PDB entry 4A2I | electron microscopy, 16.50 A resolution (very low resolution: no residue pairs are listed; an interface is given only as per-side residue counts) | chains A and M of the 22 polymer chains in the assembly

[Chain A]
Molecule: 16S ribosomal RNA
From: Escherichia coli
Sequence (1530 nucleotides; row label = number of the first residue in the row):
     5 UGAAGAGUUU GAUCAUGGCU CAGAUUGAAC GCUGGCGGCA GGCCUAACAC AUGCAAGUCG
    65 AACGGUAACA GGAAGAAGCU UGCUUCUUUG CUGACGAGUG GCGGACGGGU GAGUAAUGUC
   125 UGGGAAACUG CCUGAUGGAG GGGGAUAACU ACUGGAAACG GUAGCUAAUA CCGCAUAACG
   185 UCGCAAGACC AAAGAGGGGG ACCUUCGGGC CUCUUGCCAU CGGAUGUGCC CAGAUGGGAU
   245 UAGCUAGUAG GUGGGGUAAC GGCUCACCUA GGCGACGAUC CCUAGCUGGU CUGAGAGGAU
   305 GACCAGCCAC ACUGGAACUG AGACACGGUC CAGACUCCUA CGGGAGGCAG CAGUGGGGAA
   365 UAUUGCACAA UGGGCGCAAG CCUGAUGCAG CCAUGCCGCG UGUAUGAAGA AGGCCUUCGG
   425 GUUGUAAAGU ACUUUCAGCG GGGAGGAAGG GAGUAAAGUU AAUACCUUUG CUCAUUGACG
   485 UUACCCGCAG AAGAAGCACC GGCUAACUCC GUGCCAGCAG CCGCGGUAAU ACGGAGGGUG
   545 CAAGCGUUAA UCGGAAUUAC UGGGCGUAAA GCGCACGCAG GCGGUUUGUU AAGUCAGAUG
   605 UGAAAUCCCC GGGCUCAACC UGGGAACUGC AUCUGAUACU GGCAAGCUUG AGUCUCGUAG
   665 AGGGGGGUAG AAUUCCAGGU GUAGCGGUGA AAUGCGUAGA GAUCUGGAGG AAUACCGGUG
   725 GCGAAGGCGG CCCCCUGGAC GAAGACUGAC GCUCAGGUGC GAAAGCGUGG GGAGCAAACA
   785 GGAUUAGAUA CCCUGGUAGU CCACGCCGUA AACGAUGUCG ACUUGGAGGU UGUGCCCUUG
   845 AGGCGUGGCU UCCGGAGCUA ACGCGUUAAG UCGACCGCCU GGGGAGUACG GCCGCAAGGU
   905 UAAAACUCAA AUGAAUUGAC GGGGGCCCGC ACAAGCGGUG GAGCAUGUGG UUUAAUUCGA
   965 UGCAACGCGA AGAACCUUAC CUGGUCUUGA CAUCCACGGA AGUUUUCAGA GAUGAGAAUG
  1025 UGCCUUCGGG AACCGUGAGA CAGGUGCUGC AUGGCUGUCG UCAGCUCGUG UUGUGAAAUG
  1085 UUGGGUUAAG UCCCGCAACG AGCGCAACCC UUAUCCUUUG UUGCCAGCGG UCCGGCCGGG
  1145 AACUCAAAGG AGACUGCCAG UGAUAAACUG GAGGAAGGUG GGGAUGACGU CAAGUCAUCA
  1205 UGGCCCUUAC GACCAGGGCU ACACACGUGC UACAAUGGCG CAUACAAAGA GAAGCGACCU
  1265 CGCGAGAGCA AGCGGACCUC AUAAAGUGCG UCGUAGUCCG GAUUGGAGUC UGCAACUCGA
  1325 CUCCAUGAAG UCGGAAUCGC UAGUAAUCGU GGAUCAGAAU GCCACGGUGA AUACGUUCCC
  1385 GGGCCUUGUA CACACCGCCC GUCACACCAU GGGAGUGGGU UGCAAAAGAA GUAGGUAGCU
  1445 UAACCUUCGG GAGGGCGCUU ACCACUUUGU GAUUCAUGAC UGGGGUGAAG UCGUAACAAG
  1505 GUAACCGUAG GGGAACCUGC GGUUGGAUCA

[Chain M]
Molecule: 30S ribosomal protein S13
From: Escherichia coli
UniProtKB: P0A7S9 (RS13_ECOLI); residues 1-114 here = UniProt positions 1-114
Chain sequence (114 residues; numbered 1 to 114; the number before each row is that of its first residue):
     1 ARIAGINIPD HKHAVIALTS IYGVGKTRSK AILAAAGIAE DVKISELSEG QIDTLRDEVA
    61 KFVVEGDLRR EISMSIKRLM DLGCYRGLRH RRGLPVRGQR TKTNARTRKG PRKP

[How chain A and chain M interact]
At this resolution (16 A) residue pairs are not listed: 32 residues of chain A and 41 of chain M lie at the interface.

[Overview]
Chain A and chain M form an interface of 32 and 41 residues respectively.
Here chain A is 16S ribosomal RNA and chain M is 30S ribosomal protein S13, both from Escherichia coli. Entry
4A2I (Cryo-electron Microscopy Structure of the 30S Subunit in Complex with the YjeQ Biogenesis Factor) was
determined by electron microscopy.
